8RSL - chain A; structure by X-ray diffraction, 1.94 A resolution.

[Chain A]
Name: Protein-ADP-ribose hydrolase
Organism: Staphylococcus aureus
UniProtKB: A0A390ZNG0 (A0A390ZNG0_STAAU); residue numbers follow UniProt; this construct covers 1-266
Chain sequence (289 residues; numbered -22 to 266; the number before each row is that of its first residue; numbers below 1 keep their minus sign (Met-22 is residue -22)):
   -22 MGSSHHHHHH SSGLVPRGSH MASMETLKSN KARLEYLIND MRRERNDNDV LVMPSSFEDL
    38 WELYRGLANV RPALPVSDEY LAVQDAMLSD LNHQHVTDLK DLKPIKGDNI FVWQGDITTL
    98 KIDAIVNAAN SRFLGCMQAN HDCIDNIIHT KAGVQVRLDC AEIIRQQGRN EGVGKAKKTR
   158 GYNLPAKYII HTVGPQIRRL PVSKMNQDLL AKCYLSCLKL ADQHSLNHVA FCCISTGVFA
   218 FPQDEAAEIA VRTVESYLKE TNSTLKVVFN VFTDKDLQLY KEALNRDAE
Disordered / not traced: -22 to -7, 265-266
Differences from the reference sequence: initiating methionine (-22); expression tag (-21 to 0)
Bound ions: Zn2+: His-3, Cys113, His118, Cys120
Reported in the primary citation:
  - Zn2+ coordination: His118
  - conformationally variable residues (loop rearrangement): Cys209 to Phe218

[In short]
The Zn2+ site is built by His-3, Cys113, His118 and Cys120. The paper reports Zn2+ coordination by His118;
conformational variability at Cys209.
Chain A is Protein-ADP-ribose hydrolase (Staphylococcus aureus); the structure, Crystal structure of
Staphylococcus aureus macrodomain, was determined by X-ray diffraction together with 8RSI, 8RSJ, 8RSK, 8RSM
and 8RSN from the same study.
